PDB entry 5ACW | X-ray diffraction, 1.80 A resolution | chain A

== Chain A ==
Name: Beta-lactamase
Source organism: Pseudomonas aeruginosa
Notes: EC 3.5.2.6
UniProtKB: Q9K2N0 (Q9K2N0_PSEAI); the author numbering skips numbers that UniProt does not, so the offset changes along the chain: -1 to 45 = UniProt 1-47; 47-64 = UniProt 48-65; 66-100 = UniProt 66-100; 102-107 = UniProt 101-106; 6 more segments
Chain sequence (266 residues; row label = number of the first residue in the row; note: 36 numbers in that range are skipped by the numbering (no residue carries them; nothing is unmodelled there); numbers below 1 keep their minus sign (Met-1 is residue -1)):
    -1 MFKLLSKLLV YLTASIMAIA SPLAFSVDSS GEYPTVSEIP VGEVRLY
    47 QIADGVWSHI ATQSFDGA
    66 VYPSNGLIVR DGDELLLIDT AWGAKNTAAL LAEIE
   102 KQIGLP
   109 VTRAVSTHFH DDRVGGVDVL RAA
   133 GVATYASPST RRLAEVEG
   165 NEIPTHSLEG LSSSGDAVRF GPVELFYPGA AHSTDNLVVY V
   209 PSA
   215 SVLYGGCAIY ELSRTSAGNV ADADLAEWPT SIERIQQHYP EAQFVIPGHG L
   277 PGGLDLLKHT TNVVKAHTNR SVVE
Disordered / not traced: -1 to 28, 298-300
Modified positions: Cys221 (cysteinesulfonic acid; OCS)
Bound ions: Zn2+ site 1: His116, His118, His196 (together with RHU, hydroxide ion); Zn2+ site 2: Asp120, Cys221, His263 (together with RHU); Zn2+ site 3: His170, His285 (together with RHU, chloride ion)
Ligand contacts:
  - hydroxide ion / RHU: Trp87, His116, His118, Asp119, Asp120, His196, Cys221, His263
  - RHU (4-methyl-5-(trifluoromethyl)-1,2,4-triazole-3-thiol): Thr110, Ala135, Tyr137, His170

== In short ==
Chain A binds hydroxide ion / RHU and compound RHU. The Zn2+ site 1 is built by His116, His118 and His196.
Asp120, Cys221 and His263 coordinate Zn2+ site 2.
Chain A is Beta-lactamase (Pseudomonas aeruginosa); the structure, VIM-2-1, Discovery of novel inhibitor
scaffolds against the metallo- beta-lactamase VIM-2 by SPR based fragment screening, was determined by X-ray
diffraction together with 5ACU, 5ACV and 5ACX from the same study.
